Entry 2Z4R (X-ray diffraction, 3.05 A resolution); this record covers chain A.

# Chain A
Name: Chromosomal replication initiator protein dnaA
From: Thermotoga maritima
UniProtKB: P46798 (DNAA_THEMA); residue numbers follow UniProt; this construct covers 1-440
Sequence (440 residues; each row starts with the number of its first residue):
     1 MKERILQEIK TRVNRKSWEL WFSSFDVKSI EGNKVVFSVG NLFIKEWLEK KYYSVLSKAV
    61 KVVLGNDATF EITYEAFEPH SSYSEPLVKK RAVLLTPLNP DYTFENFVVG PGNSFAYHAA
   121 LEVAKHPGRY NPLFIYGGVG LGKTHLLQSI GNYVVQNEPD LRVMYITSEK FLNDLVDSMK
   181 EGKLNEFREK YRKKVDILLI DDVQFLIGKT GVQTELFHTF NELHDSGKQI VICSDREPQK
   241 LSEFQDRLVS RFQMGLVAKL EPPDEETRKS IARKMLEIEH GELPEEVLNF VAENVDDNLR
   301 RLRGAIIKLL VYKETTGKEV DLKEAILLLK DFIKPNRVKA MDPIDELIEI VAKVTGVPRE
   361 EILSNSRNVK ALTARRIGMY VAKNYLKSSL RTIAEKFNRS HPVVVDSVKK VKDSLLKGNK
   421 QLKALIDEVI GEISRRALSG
Unresolved in the structure: 1-95, 336-440
Bound ions: Mg2+ near Thr-144 (its only coordinating residue here)
Ligand contacts: ADP (adenosine-5'-diphosphate): Tyr-102, Asn-106, Phe-107, Val-108, Asn-113, Gly-138, Val-139, Gly-140, Leu-141, Gly-142, Lys-143, Thr-144, His-145, Ile-271, Met-275, Leu-299, Arg-300, Arg-303
Curated features (UniProtKB/Swiss-Prot):
  - region: Thr-69 to Thr-96 (Domain II)
  - binding site (ADP): Val-108, Asn-113, Gly-140, Leu-141, Gly-142, Lys-143, Thr-144, His-145, Arg-300
  - binding site (ATP): Gly-140, Gly-142, Lys-143, Thr-144
  - binding site (Mg(2+)): Thr-144

# In short
Ligands of chain A: ADP. Curated annotation (UniProt) lists 9 ADP-binding residues, 4 ATP-binding residues and
Mg2+-binding residue Thr-144.
Chain A is Chromosomal replication initiator protein dnaA (Thermotoga maritima); the structure, Crystal
structure of domain III from the Thermotoga maritima replication initiation protein DnaA, was determined by
X-ray diffraction, deposited together with 2Z4S.
